PDB entry 1GLU | X-ray diffraction, 2.90 A resolution | chains C and A of the 4 polymer chains in the assembly

# Chain C
Molecule: 19-nt DNA strand
Sequence (19 nucleotides; row label = number of the first residue in the row; note: 1 number in that range is skipped by the numbering (no residue carries it; nothing is unmodelled there); numbers below 1 keep their minus sign (DC-10 is residue -10)):
   -10 CCAGAACATC
     1 GATGTTCTG

# Chain A
Name: Protein (glucocorticoid receptor)
Source organism: Rattus norvegicus
Reference sequence: P06536 (GCR_RAT); residue numbers follow UniProt; this construct covers 436-514
Amino-acid sequence (81 residues; each row starts with the number of its first residue):
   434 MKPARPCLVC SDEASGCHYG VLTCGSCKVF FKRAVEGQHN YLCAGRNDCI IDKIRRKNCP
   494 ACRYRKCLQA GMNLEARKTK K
Construct notes: conflict Ala437 (Pro in P06536), Arg438 (Lys in P06536), Pro439 (Leu in P06536)
Metal / ion sites: Zn2+ site 1: Cys440, Cys443, Cys457, Cys460; Zn2+ site 2: Cys476, Cys482, Cys492, Cys495

# How chain C and chain A interact
Residue-residue contacts (13):
  DA2(C) - His472(A)  salt bridge to the phosphate
  DT3(C) - Phe463(A)  phosphate contact
  DT3(C) - Arg466(A)  base contact
  DT3(C) - Tyr474(A)  hydrogen bond to the phosphate
  DT3(C) - Lys490(A)  phosphate contact
  DT3(C) - Pro493(A)  phosphate contact
  DG4(C) - Arg466(A)  hydrogen bond to the base
  DG4(C) - Arg489(A)  salt bridge to the phosphate
  DG4(C) - Lys490(A)  phosphate contact
  DG4(C) - Arg496(A)  salt bridge to the phosphate
  DT5(C) - Gly458(A)  base contact
  DT5(C) - Ser459(A)  base contact
  DT5(C) - Val462(A)  base contact
Other interface residues (no listed pair), chain A (12 interface residues in all): Gln471

# Summary
4 residues of chain C and 12 residues of chain A are in contact; the contacts include 2 hydrogen bonds and 3
salt bridges. Polar contacts include DG4(C)-Arg466(A), DT3(C)-Tyr474(A) and DA2(C)-His472(A). Cys440(A),
Cys443(A), Cys457(A) and Cys460(A) form the Zn2+ site 1.
Chain C is a 19-nt DNA strand and chain A is Protein (glucocorticoid receptor) (Rattus norvegicus); the
structure, Crystallographic analysis of the interaction of the glucocorticoid receptor with DNA, was
determined by X-ray diffraction, deposited together with 1R4R and 1R4O.
